Entry 9JZ0 (electron microscopy, 3.50 A resolution); this record covers chains 9 and Z of the 66 polymer chains in the assembly.

Chain 9:
Protein: Protein 6.7
Organism: Escherichia phage T7
UniProt: P03801 (GP67_BPT7); residues 1-88 here = UniProt positions 1-88
Chain sequence (88 residues; row label = number of the first residue in the row):
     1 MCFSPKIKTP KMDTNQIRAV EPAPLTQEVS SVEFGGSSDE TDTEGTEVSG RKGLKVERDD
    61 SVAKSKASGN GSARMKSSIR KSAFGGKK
Unresolved in the structure: 1-10, 60-88

Chain Z:
Protein: Internal virion protein gp14
Organism: Escherichia phage T7
UniProt: P03724 (GP14_BPT7); residue numbers follow UniProt; this construct covers 1-196
Chain sequence (196 residues; numbered 1 to 196; the number before each row is that of its first residue):
     1 MCWAAAIPIA ISGAQAISGQ NAQAKMIAAQ TAAGRRQAME IMRQTNIQNA DLSLQARSKL
    61 EEASAELTSQ NMQKVQAIGS IRAAIGESML EGSSMDRIKR VTEGQFIREA NMVTENYRRD
   121 YQAIFAQQLG GTQSAASQID EIYKSEQKQK SKLQMVLDPL AIMGSSAASA YASGAFDSKS
   181 TTKAPIVAAK GTKTGR
Unresolved in the structure: 1-24, 144-196

How chain 9 and chain Z interact:
Pairs across the interface (49; chain 9 residue first):
  Lys-11(9) with Thr-31(Z); Arg-35(Z); Tyr-143(Z), hydrogen bond (backbone-side chain)
  Met-12(9) with Ala-38(Z); Met-39(Z), hydrophobic; Met-42(Z), hydrophobic; Tyr-143(Z)
  Thr-14(9) with Asp-140(Z)
  Ile-17(9) with Met-42(Z), hydrophobic; Thr-132(Z); Ala-136(Z), hydrophobic; Ile-139(Z), hydrophobic
  Arg-18(9) with Gln-133(Z); Ala-136(Z); Asp-140(Z), salt bridge
  Glu-21(9) with Leu-129(Z)
  Pro-22(9) with Phe-125(Z), hydrophobic; Gln-128(Z)
  Ala-23(9) with Tyr-121(Z), hydrogen bond (backbone-side chain); Phe-125(Z)
  Pro-24(9) with Tyr-121(Z), hydrogen bond (backbone-side chain)
  Leu-25(9) with Tyr-121(Z), hydrophobic
  Thr-26(9) with Leu-60(Z); Tyr-117(Z), hydrogen bond
  Gln-27(9) with Thr-114(Z); Arg-118(Z), hydrogen bond (backbone-side chain)
  Val-29(9) with Leu-60(Z), hydrophobic; Leu-67(Z), hydrophobic; Thr-114(Z); Tyr-117(Z), hydrophobic
  Ser-30(9) with Ser-64(Z), hydrogen bond (backbone-side chain)
  Ser-31(9) with Ser-64(Z); Leu-67(Z); Thr-68(Z)
  Val-32(9) with Thr-68(Z); Asn-71(Z), hydrogen bond (backbone-side chain)
  Glu-33(9) with Asn-71(Z)
  Phe-34(9) with Asn-71(Z); Met-72(Z), hydrophobic; Val-75(Z)
  Gly-35(9) with Val-75(Z)
  Gly-36(9) with Arg-82(Z), hydrogen bond (backbone-side chain)
  Ser-37(9) with Val-75(Z)
  Asp-39(9) with Arg-82(Z), salt bridge; Lys-99(Z), salt bridge; Glu-103(Z)
  Gly-50(9) with Glu-91(Z)
  Arg-51(9) with Glu-91(Z), hydrogen bond (backbone-side chain)
  Lys-52(9) with Glu-91(Z)
Also at the interface, not in a pair above, chain 9 (28 interface residues in all): Val-20, Glu-28, Ser-38
Also at the interface, not in a pair above, chain Z (30 interface residues in all): Gln-122

In short:
28 residues of chain 9 face 30 of chain Z across their interface, with 9 hydrogen bonds and 3 salt bridges.
Polar pairs include Arg-18(9)/Asp-140(Z), Asp-39(9)/Arg-82(Z) and Asp-39(9)/Lys-99(Z).
Here chain 9 is Protein 6.7 and chain Z is Internal virion protein gp14, both from Escherichia phage T7. Entry
9JZ0 (portal-tail complex of DNA-ejected T7) was determined by electron microscopy (same publication as 9JYY
and 9JYZ).
